Entry 4U44 (X-ray diffraction, 2.43 A resolution); this record covers chains A and B.

[Chain A (and B)]
Molecule: Mitogen-activated protein kinase kinase kinase kinase 4
Organism: Homo sapiens
Notes: EC 2.7.11.1; fragment: kinase domain; chain B of this document is another copy of the same molecule, construct and numbering; everything in this record applies to it too
UniProt: O95819 (M4K4_HUMAN); numbering as in UniProt (aligned over 2-328)
Chain sequence (332 residues; each row starts with the number of its first residue; numbering starts at 0):
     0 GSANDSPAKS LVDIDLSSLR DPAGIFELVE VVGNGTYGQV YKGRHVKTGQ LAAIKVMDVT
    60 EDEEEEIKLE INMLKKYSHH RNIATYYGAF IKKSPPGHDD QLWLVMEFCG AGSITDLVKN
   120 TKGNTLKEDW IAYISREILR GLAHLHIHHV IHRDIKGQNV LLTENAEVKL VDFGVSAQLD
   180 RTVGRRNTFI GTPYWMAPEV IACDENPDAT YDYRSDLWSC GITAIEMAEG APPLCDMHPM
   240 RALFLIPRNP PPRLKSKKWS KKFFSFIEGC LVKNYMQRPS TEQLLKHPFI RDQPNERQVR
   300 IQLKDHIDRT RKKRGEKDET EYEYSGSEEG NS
Unresolved in the structure: 0-11, 94-96, 177-186, 311-331 (chain B: 0-13, 35-36, 312-331)
Sequence notes: expression tag (0-1, 329-331)
Bound ions: Na+: Ser-77, His-79, Ile-82, Thr-84
Ligand contacts: 3D9 (6-phenyl-N-(pyridin-4-yl)pyrrolo[2,1-f][1,2,4]triazin-4-amine): Val-31, Asn-33, Gly-34, Val-39, Ala-52, Lys-54, Glu-69, Met-105, Glu-106, Phe-107, Cys-108, Gly-109, Gly-111, Asp-115, Leu-160, Val-170, Asp-171

[Chain A / chain B interface]
Contacting residue pairs (43; chain A residue first):
  Gln-38(A) with Asn-33(B)
  Asp-57(A) with Asn-33(B)
  Thr-114(A) with Arg-184(B)
  Lys-118(A) with Arg-184(B)
  Gln-157(A) with Arg-184(B)
  Thr-187(A) with Thr-191(B), hydrogen bond (backbone-side chain); Pro-192(B); Tyr-193(B); Pro-238(B)
  Phe-188(A) with Gly-190(B); Thr-191(B)
  Ile-189(A) with Ile-189(B), hydrogen bond (backbone-backbone); Gly-190(B), hydrogen bond (backbone-backbone); Pro-238(B), hydrophobic; Met-239(B)
  Gly-190(A) with Phe-188(B); Ile-189(B), hydrogen bond (backbone-backbone)
  Thr-191(A) with Thr-187(B), hydrogen bond (side chain-backbone)
  Pro-192(A) with Thr-187(B); Ile-189(B), hydrophobic
  Tyr-193(A) with Thr-187(B)
  Ala-201(A) with Phe-243(B), hydrophobic
  Cys-202(A) with Asp-203(B); Phe-243(B)
  Asp-203(A) with Asp-203(B), hydrogen bond (backbone-side chain); Arg-247(B), salt bridge
  Pro-206(A) with Arg-240(B), hydrogen bond (backbone-side chain); Phe-243(B)
  Asp-207(A) with Arg-240(B), salt bridge
  Pro-238(A) with Asn-186(B); Thr-187(B); Ile-189(B)
  Met-239(A) with Val-199(B); Ala-201(B); Leu-242(B), hydrophobic
  Arg-240(A) with Pro-206(B), hydrogen bond (side chain-backbone); Asp-207(B), salt bridge
  Leu-242(A) with Ile-189(B), hydrophobic; Leu-242(B), hydrophobic
  Phe-243(A) with Ala-201(B), hydrophobic; Cys-202(B); Pro-206(B), hydrophobic
  Arg-247(A) with Asp-203(B), salt bridge
Other interface residues (no listed pair), chain A (28 interface residues in all): Val-55, Asp-115, Met-195, Val-199, Ile-200
Other interface residues (no listed pair), chain B (26 interface residues in all): Met-195, Ile-200, Glu-204, Ala-208

[In short]
Chain A and chain B form an interface of 28 and 26 residues respectively, with 8 hydrogen bonds and 4 salt
bridges. Polar pairs include Asp-203(A)/Arg-247(B), Asp-207(A)/Arg-240(B) and Thr-187(A)/Thr-191(B). Bound to
chain A: compound 3D9. Ser-77(A), His-79(A), Ile-82(A) and Thr-84(A) form the Na+ site.
Both chains are Mitogen-activated protein kinase kinase kinase kinase 4 (Homo sapiens). Entry 4U44 (MAP4K4 in
complex with inhibitor (compound 16)) was determined by X-ray diffraction (same publication as 4U43 and 4U45).
